3ZE0 - chains A and H of the 5 polymer chains in the assembly; structure by X-ray diffraction, 2.95 A resolution.

Chain A:
Molecule: Integrin alpha-iib
Organism: Homo sapiens
Reference sequence: P08514 (ITA2B_HUMAN); residues 1-457 here correspond to UniProt positions 32-488 (UniProt number = residue number + 31)
Chain sequence (457 residues; numbered 1 to 457; the number before each row is that of its first residue):
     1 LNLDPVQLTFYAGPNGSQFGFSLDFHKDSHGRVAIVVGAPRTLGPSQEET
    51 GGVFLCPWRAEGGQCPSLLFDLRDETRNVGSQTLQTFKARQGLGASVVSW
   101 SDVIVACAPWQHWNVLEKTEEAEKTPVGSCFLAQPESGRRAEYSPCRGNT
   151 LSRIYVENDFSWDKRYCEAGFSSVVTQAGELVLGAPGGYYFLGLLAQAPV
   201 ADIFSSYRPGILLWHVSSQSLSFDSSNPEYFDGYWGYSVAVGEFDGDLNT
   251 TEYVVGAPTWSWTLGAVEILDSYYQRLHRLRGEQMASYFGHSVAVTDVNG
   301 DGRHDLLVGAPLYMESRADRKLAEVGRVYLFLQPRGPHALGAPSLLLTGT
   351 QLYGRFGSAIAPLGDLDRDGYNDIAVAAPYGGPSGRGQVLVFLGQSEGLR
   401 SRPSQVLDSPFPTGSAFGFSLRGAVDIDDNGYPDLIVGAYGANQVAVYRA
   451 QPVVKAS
Disordered / not traced: 456-457
Cystine bridges: Cys56-Cys65, Cys107-Cys130, Cys146-Cys167
Bound ions: Ca2+ site 1: Glu243, Asp245, Asp247, Thr250, Glu252; Ca2+ site 2: Asp297, Asn299, Asp301, Arg303, Asp305; Ca2+ site 3: Asp365, Asp367, Asp369, Tyr371, Asp373; Ca2+ site 4: Asp426, Asp428, Asn430, Tyr432, Asp434
UniProt features mapped onto this chain:
  - binding site (Ca(2+)): Glu243, Asp245, Asp247, Thr250, Glu252, Asp297, Asn299, Asp301, Arg303, Asp305, Asp365, Asp367, Asp369, Tyr371, Asp373, Asp426, Asp428, Asn430, Tyr432, Asp434
  - glycosylation (N-linked (GlcNAc...) asparagine): Asn15, Asn249

Chain H:
Molecule: 10E5 fab heavy chain
Organism: Mus musculus
Notes: antibody fragment or engineered binder
Chain sequence (221 residues; each row starts with the number of its first residue):
     1 EVQLQQSGAELVKPGASVKLSCTASGFNIKDTYVHWVKQRPEQGLEWIGR
    51 IDPANGYTKYDPKFQGKATITADTSSNTAYLQLSSLTSEDTAVYYCVRPL
   101 YDYYAMDYWGQGTSVTVSSAKTTAPSVYPLAPVCGDTTGSSVTLGCLVKG
   151 YFPEPVTLTWNSGSLSSGVHTFPAVLQSDLYTLSSSVTVTSSTWPSQSIT
   201 CNVAHPASSTKVDKKIEPRGP
Disordered / not traced: 135-137, 220-221
Cystine bridges: Cys22-Cys96, Cys146-Cys201

How chain A and chain H interact:
Contacting residue pairs - 22 pairs, chain A then chain H:
  Arg77(A) with Asp102(H), salt bridge; Tyr104(H)
  Val79(A) with Tyr104(H), hydrophobic
  Gly80(A) with Tyr104(H)
  Gln82(A) with Tyr104(H), hydrogen bond
  Leu84(A) with Tyr104(H)
  Asn149(A) with Tyr33(H), hydrogen bond; Tyr104(H)
  Ile154(A) with Tyr57(H)
  Asn158(A) with Tyr57(H), hydrogen bond
  Ser205(A) with Tyr101(H)
  Ser206(A) with Tyr101(H)
  Ile211(A) with Asp102(H)
  Leu213(A) with Asp102(H); Tyr103(H), hydrogen bond (backbone-backbone); Tyr104(H)
  Trp214(A) with Tyr101(H); Tyr103(H)
  His215(A) with Asp31(H); Thr32(H); Tyr101(H), hydrogen bond (backbone-backbone); Tyr103(H)
Other interface residues (no listed pair), chain A (15 interface residues in all): Glu117
Other interface residues (no listed pair), chain H (11 interface residues in all): Lys59, Pro99, Leu100

Overview:
The interface between chain A and chain H involves 15 residues on one side and 11 on the other, with 5
hydrogen bonds and 1 salt bridge. Polar pairs include Arg77(A)-Asp102(H), Gln82(A)-Tyr104(H) and
Asn149(A)-Tyr33(H). UniProt lists 20 Ca2+-binding residues on chain A.
Here chain A is Integrin alpha-iib (Homo sapiens) and chain H is 10E5 fab heavy chain (Mus musculus). Entry
3ZE0 (Integrin alphaIIB beta3 headpiece and RGD peptide complex) was determined by X-ray diffraction,
deposited together with 3ZDX, 3ZDY, 3ZDZ, 3ZE1 and 3ZE2.
